Entry 3S65 (X-ray diffraction, 1.80 A resolution); this record covers chains B and C of the 4 polymer chains in the assembly.

# Chain B
Protein: Hemoglobin subunit beta
From: Homo sapiens
UniProtKB: P68871 (HBB_HUMAN); residues 1-146 here correspond to UniProt positions 2-147 (UniProt number = residue number + 1)
Amino-acid sequence (146 residues; each row starts with the number of its first residue):
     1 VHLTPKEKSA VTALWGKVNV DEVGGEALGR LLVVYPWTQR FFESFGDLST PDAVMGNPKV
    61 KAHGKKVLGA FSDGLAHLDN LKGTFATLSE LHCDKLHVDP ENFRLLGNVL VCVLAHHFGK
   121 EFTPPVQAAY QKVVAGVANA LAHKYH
Construct notes: engineered mutation K6 (Glu7 in P68871)
Curated features (UniProtKB/Swiss-Prot):
  - binding site ((2R)-2,3-bisphosphoglycerate): V1, H2, K82, H143
  - binding site (heme b): H63, H92
  - site: E7, K8 (Microbial infection: Cleavage), G25, E26 (Microbial infection: Cleavage), G29, R30 (Microbial infection: Cleavage), Y35, P36 (Microbial infection: Cleavage), W37, T38 (Microbial infection: Cleavage), F45, G46 (Microbial infection: Cleavage), D52, A53 (Microbial infection: Cleavage), G56, N57 (Microbial infection: Cleavage), K59 (Not glycated), F71, S72 (Microbial infection: Cleavage), G74, L75 (Microbial infection: Cleavage), K82 (Not glycated), T84, F85 (Microbial infection: Cleavage), H92, C93 (Microbial infection: Cleavage), K95 (Not glycated), R104, L105 (Microbial infection: Cleavage), L110, V111 (Microbial infection: Cleavage), G119, K120 (Microbial infection: Cleavage), F122, T123 (Microbial infection: Cleavage), A128, A129 (Microbial infection: Cleavage) and 2 more in UniProt
  - modified residue: V1 (N-acetylvaline), S9 (Phosphoserine), T12 (Phosphothreonine), S44 (Phosphoserine), T50 (Phosphothreonine), K59 (N6-acetyllysine), K82 (N6-acetyllysine), T87 (Phosphothreonine), C93 (S-nitrosocysteine), K144 (N6-acetyllysine)
  - glycosylation: V1 (N-linked (Glc) (glycation) valine), K8 (N-linked (Glc) (glycation) lysine), K17 (N-linked (Glc) (glycation) lysine), K66 (N-linked (Glc) (glycation) lysine), K120 (N-linked (Glc) (glycation) lysine), K144 (N-linked (Glc) (glycation) lysine)
Metal / ion sites: heme Fe: H92 (together with carbon monoxide)
Ligand contacts: carbon monoxide / heme: L28, L31, T38, F41, F42, S44, F45, H63, K66, V67, A70, F71, F85, L88, L91, H92, L96, V98, N102, F103, L106, V137, L141

# Chain C
Protein: Hemoglobin subunit alpha
From: Homo sapiens
UniProtKB: P69905 (HBA_HUMAN); residues 1-141 here correspond to UniProt positions 2-142 (UniProt number = residue number + 1)
Amino-acid sequence (141 residues; row label = number of the first residue in the row):
     1 VLSPADKTNV KAAWGKVGAH AGEYGAEALE RMFLSFPTTK TYFPHFDLSH GSAQVKGHGK
    61 KVADALTNAV AHVDDMPNAL SALSDLHAHK LRVDPVNFKL LSHCLLVTLA AHLPAEFTPA
   121 VHASLDKFLA SVSTVLTSKY R
Curated features (UniProtKB/Swiss-Prot):
  - binding site (O2): H58
  - binding site (heme b): H87
  - site: T8, N9 (Microbial infection: Cleavage), K11 (Not glycated), A13, W14 (Microbial infection: Cleavage), Y24, G25 (Microbial infection: Cleavage), L29, E30 (Microbial infection: Cleavage), H45, F46 (Microbial infection: Cleavage), D47, L48 (Microbial infection: Cleavage), S52, A53 (Microbial infection: Cleavage), V55, K56 (Microbial infection: Cleavage), K56 (Not glycated), G59, K60 (Microbial infection: Cleavage), K60 (Not glycated), K90 (Not glycated), L91, R92 (Microbial infection: Cleavage), K99 (Not glycated), L106, V107 (Microbial infection: Cleavage), T108, L109 (Microbial infection: Cleavage), V121, H122 (Microbial infection: Cleavage), S133, T134 (Microbial infection: Cleavage)
  - modified residue: S3 (Phosphoserine), K7 (N6-succinyllysine), T8 (Phosphothreonine), K11 (N6-succinyllysine), K16 (N6-acetyllysine), Y24 (Phosphotyrosine), S35 (Phosphoserine), K40 (N6-succinyllysine), S49 (Phosphoserine), S102 (Phosphoserine), T108 (Phosphothreonine), S124 (Phosphoserine), S131 (Phosphoserine), T134 (Phosphothreonine), T137 (Phosphothreonine), S138 (Phosphoserine)
  - glycosylation (N-linked (Glc) (glycation) lysine): K7, K16, K40, K61
Metal / ion sites: heme Fe: H87 (together with carbon monoxide)
Ligand contacts: carbon monoxide / heme: L29, M32, T39, Y42, F43, H45, F46, H58, K61, V62, A65, L66, L83, L86, H87, L91, V93, N97, F98, L101, V132, L136

# Chain B / chain C interface
Residue-residue contacts (15; chain B residue first):
  P36(B) - R92(C)
  P36(B) - K139(C)
  W37(B) - R92(C)
  W37(B) - V93(C)
  W37(B) - D94(C)
  W37(B) - P95(C)
  Q39(B) - R92(C)  hydrogen bond
  R40(B) - T41(C)  hydrogen bond
  R40(B) - Y42(C)
  R40(B) - L91(C)
  R40(B) - R92(C)
  H97(B) - T38(C)
  D99(B) - D94(C)
  D99(B) - V96(C)
  N102(B) - D94(C)

# In short
7 residues of chain B face 10 of chain C across their interface; the contacts include 2 hydrogen bonds. Polar
pairs include Q39(B)-R92(C) and R40(B)-T41(C). Ligands of chain B: carbon monoxide / heme. Bound to chain C:
carbon monoxide / heme.
Here chain B is Hemoglobin subunit beta and chain C is Hemoglobin subunit alpha, both from Homo sapiens. Entry
3S65 (Structures and oxygen affinities of crystalline human hemoglobin C (beta6 Lys) in the R2 quaternary
structures) was determined by X-ray diffraction.
